5VXX - chains A and E of the 21 polymer chains in the assembly; structure by electron microscopy, 5.10 A resolution (low resolution: residue-level contacts below are approximate; hydrogen-bond / salt-bridge calls are withheld).

== Chain A (and E) ==
Molecule: Fimbrial protein
From: Neisseria gonorrhoeae
Notes: engineered mutation(s): P69S, S71T; chain E of this document is another copy of the same molecule, construct and numbering; everything in this record applies to it too
UniProt: P02974 (FMM1_NEIGO); residues 1-158 here correspond to UniProt positions 8-165 (UniProt number = residue number + 7)
Chain sequence (158 residues; row label = number of the first residue in the row):
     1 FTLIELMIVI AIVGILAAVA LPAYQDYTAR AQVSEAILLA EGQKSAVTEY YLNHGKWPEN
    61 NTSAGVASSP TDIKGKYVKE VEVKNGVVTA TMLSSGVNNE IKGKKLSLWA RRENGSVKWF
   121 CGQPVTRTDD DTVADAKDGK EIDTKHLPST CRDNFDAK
Not modelled in the structure: 157-158
Sequence notes: variant Ser69 (Pro76 in P02974), Thr71 (Ser78 in P02974)
Cystine bridges: Cys121-Cys151
Covalently attached groups: bacillosamine (B6D) linked to Ser63; phosphoric acid mono-(2-amino-ethyl) ester (OPE) linked to Ser68
Residues lining bound ligands:
  - bacillosamine (B6D; 2,4-bisacetamido-2,4,6-trideoxy-beta-D-glucopyranose): Tyr50, Lys56, Glu59, Asn60, Thr62
  - phosphoric acid mono-(2-amino-ethyl) ester (OPE): Thr62, Ala67, Ser69
Curated features (UniProtKB/Swiss-Prot):
  - modified residue: Phe1 (N-methylphenylalanine), Ser68 (O-(2-aminoethylphosphoryl)serine), Ser94 (O-(sn-1-glycerophosphoryl)serine)
  - glycosylation: Ser63 (O-linked (DADDGlc) serine)
From the paper describing this entry:
  - conformationally variable residues: Gly14, Ile15 to Ala23
  - post-translational modification sites: Ser63, Ser68
  - binding site for bacillosamine: Ser63
  - binding site for phosphoric acid mono-(2-amino-ethyl) ester: Ser68

== How chain A and chain E interact ==
Contacting residue pairs - 33 pairs, chain A then chain E:
  Leu3(A) - Tyr24(E)
  Leu3(A) - Tyr27(E)
  Leu6(A) - Tyr27(E)
  Leu6(A) - Arg30(E)
  Leu6(A) - Ala31(E)
  Ile10(A) - Pro148(E)
  Ile10(A) - Ser149(E)
  Ile10(A) - Thr150(E)
  Ile12(A) - Lys44(E)
  Val13(A) - Ile37(E)
  Val13(A) - Lys44(E)
  Val13(A) - Cys121(E)
  Gly14(A) - Trp119(E)
  Ile15(A) - Lys44(E)
  Ile15(A) - Trp119(E)
  Leu16(A) - Ser116(E)
  Leu16(A) - Val117(E)
  Ala17(A) - Ser116(E)
  Ala17(A) - Val117(E)
  Ala17(A) - Trp119(E)
  Pro22(A) - Gly115(E)
  Pro22(A) - Ser116(E)
  Gln25(A) - Leu52(E)
  Ser95(A) - His54(E)
  Ser95(A) - Gly55(E)
  Gly96(A) - Asn53(E)
  Gly96(A) - His54(E)
  Val97(A) - Leu52(E)
  Val97(A) - Gly55(E)
  Asn98(A) - Tyr51(E)
  Asn98(A) - Leu52(E)
  Asn98(A) - Gly55(E)
  Glu100(A) - Arg112(E)
Other interface residues (no listed pair), chain A (22 interface residues in all): Val9, Ala11, Val19, Leu21, Thr28, Tyr77
Other interface residues (no listed pair), chain E (24 interface residues in all): Ser34, Glu41, Thr48, Cys151

== Overview ==
Chain A and chain E form an interface of 22 and 24 residues respectively. Phosphoric acid mono-(2-amino-ethyl)
ester is covalently linked to Ser68(A). Bacillosamine is covalently linked to Ser63(A). The paper reports a
binding site for bacillosamine at Ser63(A); a binding site for phosphoric acid mono-(2-amino-ethyl) ester at
Ser68(A).
Chain A and chain E are both Fimbrial protein (Neisseria gonorrhoeae); the structure, Cryo-EM reconstruction
of Neisseria gonorrhoeae Type IV pilus, was determined by electron microscopy together with 5VXY from the same
study.
